2BEM - chain A; structure by X-ray diffraction, 1.55 A resolution.

# Chain A
Protein: CBP21
Source organism: Serratia marcescens
UniProtKB: O83009 (O83009); numbering as in UniProt (aligned over 28-197)
Chain sequence (170 residues; each row starts with the number of its first residue):
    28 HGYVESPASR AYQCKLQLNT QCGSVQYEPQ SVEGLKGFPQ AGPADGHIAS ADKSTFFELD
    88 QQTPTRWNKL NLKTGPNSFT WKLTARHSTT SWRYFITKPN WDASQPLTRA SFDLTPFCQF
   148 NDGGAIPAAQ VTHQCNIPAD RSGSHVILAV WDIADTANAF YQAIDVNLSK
Disulfides: Cys-41/Cys-49, Cys-145/Cys-162
What the authors report for this chain:
  - mutagenesis - A152R, Q161A, N163R: unchanged binding to chitin
  - mutagenesis - E55A, H114A, D182A, N185A: decreased binding to  -chitin

# Summary
From the paper: E55A, H114A and D182A, among others, reduce binding to  -chitin; A152R, Q161A and N163R leave
binding to chitin unchanged.
Chain A is CBP21 (Serratia marcescens); the structure, Crystal structure of the Serratia marcescens
chitin-binding protein CBP21, was determined by X-ray diffraction together with 2BEN from the same study.
